Entry 8VBI (electron microscopy, 2.30 A resolution); this record covers chains A and F of the 3 polymer chains in the assembly.

# Chain A
Protein: HIV-1 reverse transcriptase/ribonuclease H P66 subunit
From: Human immunodeficiency virus 1
UniProt: P03366 (POL_HV1B1); residues 1-555 here correspond to UniProt positions 600-1154 (UniProt number = residue number + 599)
Sequence (557 residues; each row starts with the number of its first residue; numbers below 1 keep their minus sign (Met-1 is residue -1)):
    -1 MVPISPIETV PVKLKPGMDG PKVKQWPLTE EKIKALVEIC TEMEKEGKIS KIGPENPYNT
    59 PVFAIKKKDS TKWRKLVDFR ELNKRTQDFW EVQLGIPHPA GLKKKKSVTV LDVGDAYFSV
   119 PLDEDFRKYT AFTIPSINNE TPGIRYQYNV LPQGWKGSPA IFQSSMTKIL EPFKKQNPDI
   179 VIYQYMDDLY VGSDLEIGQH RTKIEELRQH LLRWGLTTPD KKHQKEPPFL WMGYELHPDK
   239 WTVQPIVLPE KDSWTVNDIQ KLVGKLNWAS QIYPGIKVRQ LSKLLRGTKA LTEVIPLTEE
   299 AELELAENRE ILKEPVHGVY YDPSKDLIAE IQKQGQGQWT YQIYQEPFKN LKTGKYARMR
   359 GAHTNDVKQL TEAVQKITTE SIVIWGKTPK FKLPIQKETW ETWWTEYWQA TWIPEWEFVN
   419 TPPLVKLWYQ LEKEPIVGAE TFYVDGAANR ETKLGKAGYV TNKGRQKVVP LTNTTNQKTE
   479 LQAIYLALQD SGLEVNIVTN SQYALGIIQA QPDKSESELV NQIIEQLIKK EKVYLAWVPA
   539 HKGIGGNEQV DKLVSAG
Disordered / not traced: -1 to 1, 554-555
Sequence notes: expression tag (-1 to 0); engineered mutation Ser280 (Cys879 in P03366), Asn498 (Asp1097 in P03366)
Ion coordination: Mg2+ site 1: Asp110, Val111, Asp185 (together with 2'-deoxyadenosine 5'-triphosphate); Mg2+ site 2: Asp110, Asp185
Small-molecule neighbours: 2'-deoxyadenosine 5'-triphosphate (DTP): Ile63, Lys65, Lys70, Arg72, Leu74, Asp110, Val111, Gly112, Asp113, Ala114, Tyr115, Gln151, Gly152, Met184, Asp185, Lys220
Curated features (UniProtKB/Swiss-Prot):
  - region: Phe227 to His235 (RT 'primer grip')
  - motif: Trp398 to Trp414 (Tryptophan repeat motif)
  - binding site (Mg(2+)): Asp110, Asp185, Asp186, Asp443, Glu478, Asp549
  - site: Trp401 (Essential for RT p66/p51 heterodimerization), Trp414 (Essential for RT p66/p51 heterodimerization), Phe440, Tyr441 (Cleavage)
What the authors report for this chain:
  - conformationally variable residues (side-chain flip): Asp185
  - catalytic residues: Lys220 (proposed by the authors, not directly observed)
  - mutagenesis - K220L, K220M: decreased catalytic activity on 2'-deoxyadenosine 5'-triphosphate
  - mutagenesis - K220L, K220M: unchanged binding to 2'-deoxyadenosine 5'-triphosphate
  - mutagenesis - K220L, K220M: decreased growth

# Chain F
Molecule: 38-nt DNA strand
Sequence (38 nucleotides; each row starts with the number of its first residue; numbers below 1 keep their minus sign (DT-4 is residue -4)):
    -4 TAATTGCCCC CCTTCGGTGC TTTGCACCGA AGGGGGGC
Modified residues: OMC (o2'-methylycytidine-5'-monophosphate) at position 2; OMC (o2'-methylycytidine-5'-monophosphate) at position 4; DOC (2',3'-dideoxycytidine-5'-monophosphate) at position 33
Small-molecule neighbours: 2'-deoxyadenosine 5'-triphosphate (DTP): DT0, DG1, DOC_33

# Interface between chain A and chain F
Pairs across the interface (78; chain A residue first):
  Trp24(A) with DT-1(F), stacking on the base
  Phe61(A) with DT-1(F), sugar contact; DT0(F), sugar contact
  Ile63(A) with DT-1(F), phosphate contact
  Lys66(A) with DOC_33(F), phosphate contact
  Leu74(A) with DT0(F), base contact
  Val75(A) with DT0(F), sugar contact
  Asp76(A) with DT-1(F), sugar contact; DT0(F), sugar contact
  Arg78(A) with DT-1(F), hydrogen bond to the base; DT0(F), salt bridge to the phosphate; DG1(F), phosphate contact
  Asn81(A) with DG1(F), sugar contact
  Glu89(A) with OMC_2(F), hydrogen bond to the sugar; DC3(F), phosphate contact
  Gln91(A) with DC3(F), sugar contact
  Leu92(A) with OMC_4(F), sugar contact
  Gly93(A) with OMC_4(F), sugar contact
  Ile94(A) with DC3(F), base contact; OMC_4(F), sugar contact; DG31(F), base contact
  Tyr115(A) with DG1(F), base contact
  Gly152(A) with DT0(F), base contact; DG1(F), sugar contact
  Trp153(A) with DG1(F), sugar contact
  Lys154(A) with DG1(F), phosphate contact; OMC_2(F), phosphate contact
  Pro157(A) with OMC_2(F), sugar contact
  Gln161(A) with OMC_2(F), base contact
  Tyr183(A) with DC3(F), hydrogen bond to the base; DG32(F), hydrogen bond to the base; DOC_33(F), sugar contact
  Met184(A) with DG1(F), base contact; DOC_33(F), base contact
  Asp185(A) with DOC_33(F), sugar contact
  Met230(A) with DG32(F), sugar contact; DOC_33(F), phosphate contact
  Gly231(A) with DG32(F), phosphate contact
  Asn255(A) with DG28(F), phosphate contact; DG29(F), phosphate contact
  Gln258(A) with DG28(F), sugar contact; DG29(F), sugar contact
  Lys259(A) with DG29(F), phosphate contact; DG30(F), salt bridge to the phosphate
  Gly262(A) with DG30(F), sugar contact
  Lys263(A) with DG30(F), sugar contact; DG31(F), salt bridge to the phosphate
  Asn265(A) with DC6(F), phosphate contact
  Trp266(A) with DG31(F), sugar contact
  Val276(A) with DC7(F), phosphate contact
  Ser280(A) with DC7(F), phosphate contact; DT8(F), phosphate contact
  Lys281(A) with DT8(F), phosphate contact
  Leu283(A) with DT8(F), phosphate contact
  Arg284(A) with DT8(F), salt bridge to the phosphate; DT9(F), phosphate contact
  Gly285(A) with DT9(F), hydrogen bond to the phosphate
  Lys353(A) with DC6(F), hydrogen bond to the phosphate; DC7(F), salt bridge to the phosphate
  Ala355(A) with DC7(F), phosphate contact
  Arg356(A) with DC7(F), phosphate contact
  Arg358(A) with DC23(F), salt bridge to the phosphate
  Gly359(A) with DC22(F), phosphate contact
  Ala360(A) with DC22(F), hydrogen bond to the phosphate
  His361(A) with DA21(F), salt bridge to the phosphate
  Lys374(A) with DC5(F), phosphate contact; DC6(F), salt bridge to the phosphate
  Arg448(A) with DT18(F), hydrogen bond to the base
  Thr473(A) with DG19(F), hydrogen bond to the phosphate; DC20(F), hydrogen bond to the phosphate
  Gln475(A) with DG19(F), sugar contact; DC20(F), sugar contact
  Lys476(A) with DC20(F), salt bridge to the phosphate
  Gln500(A) with DT17(F), base contact
  Tyr501(A) with DT17(F), base contact; DC20(F), hydrogen bond to the phosphate; DA21(F), hydrogen bond to the phosphate
  Ile505(A) with DA21(F), phosphate contact
Interface residues without a listed pair, chain A (58 interface residues in all): Gln151, Asp186, Gln242, Leu289, Glu478

# Overview
58 residues of chain A and 24 residues of chain F are in contact, with 12 hydrogen bonds, 9 salt bridges and 1
aromatic stacking contact. Among the polar pairs are Arg78(A)-DT-1(F), Tyr183(A)-DC3(F) and Tyr183(A)-DG32(F).
The paper reports the catalytic residue Lys220(A); K220L and K220M of chain A reduce catalytic activity on
2'-deoxyadenosine 5'-triphosphate.
Here chain A is HIV-1 reverse transcriptase/ribonuclease H P66 subunit (Human immunodeficiency virus 1) and
chain F is a 38-nt DNA strand. Entry 8VBI (Kinetic intermediate states of HIV-1 RT DNA synthesis captured by
cryo-EM) was determined by electron microscopy (same publication as 8VB6, 8VB7, 8VB8, 8VB9, 8VBC, 8VBF, 8VBG
and 8VBH).
